8T6Q - chains A and C of the 12 polymer chains in the assembly; structure by electron microscopy, 3.50 A resolution.

[Chain A (and C)]
Molecule: Venus-tagged CaMKII beta holoenzyme mutant
Source organism: Aequorea victoria
Notes: chain C of this document is another copy of the same molecule, construct and numbering; everything in this record applies to it too
UniProtKB: chimeric construct of P42212, P08413: residues -251 to -15 from P42212 (GFP_AEQVI) positions 2-238 (UniProt number = residue number + 253); residues 1-542 from P08413 positions 1-542 (same numbers)
Sequence (815 residues; each row starts with the number of its first residue; numbers below 1 keep their minus sign (Met-272 is residue -272)):
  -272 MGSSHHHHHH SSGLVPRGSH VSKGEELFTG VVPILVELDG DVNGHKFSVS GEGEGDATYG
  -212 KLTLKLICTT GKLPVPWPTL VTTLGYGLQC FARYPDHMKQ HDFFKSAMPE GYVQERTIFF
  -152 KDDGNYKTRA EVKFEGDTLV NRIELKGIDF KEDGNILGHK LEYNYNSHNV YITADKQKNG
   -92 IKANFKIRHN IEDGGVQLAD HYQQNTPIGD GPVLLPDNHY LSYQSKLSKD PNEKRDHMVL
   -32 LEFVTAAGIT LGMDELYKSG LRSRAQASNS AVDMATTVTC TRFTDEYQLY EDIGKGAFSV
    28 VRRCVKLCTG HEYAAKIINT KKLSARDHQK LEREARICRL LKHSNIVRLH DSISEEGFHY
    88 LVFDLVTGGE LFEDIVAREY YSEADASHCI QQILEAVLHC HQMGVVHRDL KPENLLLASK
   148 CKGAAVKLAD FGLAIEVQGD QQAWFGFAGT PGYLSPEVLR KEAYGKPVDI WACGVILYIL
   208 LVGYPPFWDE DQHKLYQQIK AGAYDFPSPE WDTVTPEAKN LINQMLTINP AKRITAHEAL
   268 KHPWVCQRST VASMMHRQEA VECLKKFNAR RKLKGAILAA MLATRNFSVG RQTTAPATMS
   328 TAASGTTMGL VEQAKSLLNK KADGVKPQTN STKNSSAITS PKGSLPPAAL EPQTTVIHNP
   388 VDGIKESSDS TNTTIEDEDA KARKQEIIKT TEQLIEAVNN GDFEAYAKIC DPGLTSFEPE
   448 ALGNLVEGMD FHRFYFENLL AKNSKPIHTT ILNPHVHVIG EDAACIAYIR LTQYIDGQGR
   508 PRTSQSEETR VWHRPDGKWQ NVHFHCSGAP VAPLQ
Not modelled in the structure: -272 to 407
Differences from the reference sequence: initiating methionine (-272); expression tag (-271 to -252); conflict Leu-207 (Phe46 in P42212), Leu-189 (Phe64 in P42212), Gly-188 (Ser65 in P42212), Leu-185 (Val68 in P42212), Ala-181 (Ser72 in P42212), Thr-100 (Met153 in P42212), Ala-90 (Val163 in P42212), Gly-78 (Ser175 in P42212), Tyr-50 (Thr203 in P42212), Lys-47 (Ala206 in P42212), Leu-22 (His231 in P42212); linker (-14 to 0); engineered mutation Ala287 (Thr in P08413), Ala306 (Thr in P08413), Ala307 (Thr in P08413)
UniProt features mapped onto this chain:
  - modified residue: Tyr-187 (Z: -2,3-didehydrotyrosine)

[How chain A and chain C interact]
Contacting residue pairs (22):
  Pro473(A) - Phe461(C)
  Pro473(A) - Asn465(C)
  Ile474(A) - Phe461(C)
  His475(A) - Phe461(C)
  Leu479(A) - Asn451(C)
  Gln500(A) - Phe458(C)  hydrogen bond (side chain-backbone)
  Gln500(A) - Phe461(C)
  Gln500(A) - Tyr462(C)
  Tyr501(A) - Tyr462(C)  hydrogen bond (backbone-side chain)
  Ile502(A) - Asn465(C)
  Ile502(A) - Leu466(C)  hydrophobic
  Gly506(A) - Leu466(C)
  Gly506(A) - Lys469(C)  hydrogen bond (backbone-side chain)
  Arg507(A) - Leu466(C)
  Arg507(A) - Lys469(C)
  Pro508(A) - Tyr462(C)  hydrophobic
  Pro508(A) - Leu466(C)
  Pro508(A) - Leu467(C)  hydrophobic
  Arg509(A) - Tyr462(C)  hydrogen bond (backbone-side chain)
  Thr510(A) - Glu447(C)
  Thr510(A) - Tyr462(C)
  Gln512(A) - Asn451(C)  hydrogen bond
Interface residues without a listed pair, chain A (14 interface residues in all): Leu498
Interface residues without a listed pair, chain C (12 interface residues in all): Ala448, Glu454, Asp457

[Summary]
Chain A and chain C form an interface of 14 and 12 residues respectively, with 5 hydrogen bonds. Polar pairs
include Gln500(A)-Phe458(C), Tyr501(A)-Tyr462(C) and Gly506(A)-Lys469(C).
Both chains are Venus-tagged CaMKII beta holoenzyme mutant (Aequorea victoria). Entry 8T6Q (Cryo-EM structure
of dodecameric CaMKII beta holoenzyme T287A T306A T307A) was determined by electron microscopy, deposited
together with 8SYG, 8T6K, 8T15, 8T17 and 8T18.
